Entry 9BUE (electron microscopy, 3.60 A resolution); this record covers chains A and N of the 6 polymer chains in the assembly.

== Chain A ==
Name: Guanine nucleotide-binding protein G(s) subunit alpha isoforms short
From: Homo sapiens
Reference sequence: P63092 (GNAS2_HUMAN); residues 1-394 here = UniProt positions 1-394
Amino-acid sequence (394 residues; each row starts with the number of its first residue):
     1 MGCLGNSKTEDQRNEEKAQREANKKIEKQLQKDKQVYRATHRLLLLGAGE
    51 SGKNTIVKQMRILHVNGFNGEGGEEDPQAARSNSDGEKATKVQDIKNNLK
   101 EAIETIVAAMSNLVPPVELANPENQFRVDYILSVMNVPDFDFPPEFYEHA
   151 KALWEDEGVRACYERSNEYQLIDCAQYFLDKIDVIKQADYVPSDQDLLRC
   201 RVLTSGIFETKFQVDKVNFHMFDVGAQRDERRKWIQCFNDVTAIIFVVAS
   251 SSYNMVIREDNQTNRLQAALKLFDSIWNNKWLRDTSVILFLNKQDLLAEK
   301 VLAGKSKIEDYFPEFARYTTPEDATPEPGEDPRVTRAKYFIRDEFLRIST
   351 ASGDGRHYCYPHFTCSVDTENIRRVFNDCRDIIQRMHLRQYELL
Unresolved in the structure: 1-10, 61-203, 251-263
Differences from the reference sequence: engineered mutation Asn54 (Ser in P63092), Ala226 (Gly in P63092), Ala268 (Glu in P63092), Lys271 (Asn in P63092), Asp274 (Lys in P63092), Lys280 (Arg in P63092), Asp284 (Thr in P63092), Thr285 (Ile in P63092), Ser366 (Ala in P63092)

== Chain N ==
Name: Nanobody 35
From: Lama glama
Notes: antibody fragment or engineered binder
Amino-acid sequence (138 residues; each row starts with the number of its first residue):
     1 QVQLQESGGGLVQPGGSLRLSCAASGFTFSNYKMNWVRQAPGKGLEWVSD
    51 ISQSGASISYTGSVKGRFTISRDNAKNTLYLQMNSLKPEDTAVYYCARCP
   101 APFTRDCFDVTSTTYAYRGQGTQVTVSSHHHHHHEPEA
Unresolved in the structure: 129-138
Disulfides: Cys22-Cys96, Cys99-Cys107

== Interface between chain A and chain N ==
Contacting residue pairs - 32 pairs, chain A then chain N:
  Arg228(A) - Thr114(N)
  Asp229(A) - Asp109(N)
  Asp229(A) - Ser112(N)
  Asp229(A) - Thr113(N)  hydrogen bond (side chain-backbone)
  Glu230(A) - Asp109(N)
  Glu230(A) - Ser112(N)
  Glu230(A) - Thr114(N)
  Arg231(A) - Phe108(N)
  Arg231(A) - Asp109(N)  hydrogen bond (backbone-side chain)
  Arg232(A) - Pro100(N)
  Arg232(A) - Phe108(N)
  Arg232(A) - Asp109(N)  salt bridge
  Asn264(A) - Glu46(N)  hydrogen bond (backbone-side chain)
  Asn264(A) - Thr61(N)
  Gln267(A) - Trp47(N)
  Gln267(A) - Thr61(N)
  Lys271(A) - Trp47(N)
  Leu272(A) - Phe108(N)  hydrophobic
  Ser275(A) - Asp106(N)  hydrogen bond (side chain-backbone)
  Ser275(A) - Cys107(N)
  Ser275(A) - Phe108(N)
  Ile276(A) - Phe108(N)
  Asn278(A) - Arg105(N)
  Asn279(A) - Asp106(N)
  Asn279(A) - Phe108(N)
  Asp310(A) - Gly62(N)
  Asp310(A) - Ser63(N)
  Tyr311(A) - Gly62(N)
  Tyr311(A) - Ser63(N)
  Pro313(A) - Gly62(N)
  Pro313(A) - Lys65(N)
  Ser352(A) - Arg105(N)  hydrogen bond
Interface residues without a listed pair, chain A (18 interface residues in all): Phe312
Interface residues without a listed pair, chain N (17 interface residues in all): Ser59, Tyr115

== In short ==
18 residues of chain A and 17 residues of chain N are in contact, with 5 hydrogen bonds and 1 salt bridge.
Polar contacts include Arg232(A)-Asp109(N), Asp229(A)-Thr113(N) and Arg231(A)-Asp109(N).
Here chain A is Guanine nucleotide-binding protein G(s) subunit alpha isoforms short (Homo sapiens) and chain
N is Nanobody 35 (Lama glama). Entry 9BUE (Human calcitonin Receptor in complex with Gs and cagrilintide in
the CT-like conformation (repeat)) was determined by electron microscopy, deposited together with 9BLB, 9BLC,
9BLW, 9BP3, 9BQ3, 9BTW and 3 further entries.
